2HWF - chains 1 and 2 of the 4 polymer chains in the assembly; structure by X-ray diffraction, 3.80 A resolution.

# Chain 1
Molecule: Human rhinovirus 1A coat protein (subunit VP1)
Organism: Human rhinovirus 1A
Reference sequence: P23008 (POLG_HRV1A); residues 1-287 here correspond to UniProt positions 546-832 (UniProt number = residue number + 545)
Chain sequence (287 residues; numbered 1 to 287; the number before each row is that of its first residue):
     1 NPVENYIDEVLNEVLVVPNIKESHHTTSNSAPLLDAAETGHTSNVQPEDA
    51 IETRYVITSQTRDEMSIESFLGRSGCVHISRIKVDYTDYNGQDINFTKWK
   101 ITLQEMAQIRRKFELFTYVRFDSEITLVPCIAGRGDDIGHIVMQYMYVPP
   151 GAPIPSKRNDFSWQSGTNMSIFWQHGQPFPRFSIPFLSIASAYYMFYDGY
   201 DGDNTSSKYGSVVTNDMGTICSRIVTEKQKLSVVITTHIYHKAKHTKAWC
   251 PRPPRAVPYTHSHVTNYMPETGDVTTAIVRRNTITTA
Not modelled in the structure: 1-4
Small-molecule neighbours: JEN (3-methoxy-6-[4-(3-methylphenyl)-1-piperazinyl]pyridazine): I101, T102, L103, F121, S123, I125, Y147, F182, L187, Y193, Y194, M195, N215, M217, I220, H241

# Chain 2
Molecule: Human rhinovirus 1A coat protein (subunit VP2)
Organism: Human rhinovirus 1A
Reference sequence: P23008 (POLG_HRV1A); residues 1-263 here correspond to UniProt positions 45-307 (UniProt number = residue number + 44)
Chain sequence (263 residues; each row starts with the number of its first residue):
     1 SPSVEACGYSDRIMQITRGDSTISSDDVANAVVGYGVWPHYLTPQDATAI
    51 NKPTQPDTSSNRFYTLESKHWNGSSKGWWWKLPDALKDMGIFGENMYYHF
   101 LGRSGYTVHVQCNASKFHQGTLLVAMIPEHQLASAKHGSVTAGYKLTHPG
   151 EAGRDVSQERDASLRQPSDDSWLNFDGTLLGNLLIFPHQFINLRSNNSAT
   201 LIVPYVNAVPMDSMLRHNNWCLVIIPISPLRSETTSSNIVPITVSISPMC
   251 AEFSGARAKNIKQ
Not modelled in the structure: 1-10

# Interface between chain 1 and chain 2
Contacting residue pairs (94):
  A37(1) - F190(2)
  E38(1) - A29(2)
  E38(1) - Q189(2)  hydrogen bond (backbone-side chain)
  E38(1) - F190(2)  hydrogen bond (backbone-backbone)
  E38(1) - N192(2)
  E38(1) - S195(2)  hydrogen bond
  T39(1) - A29(2)
  T39(1) - N30(2)
  T39(1) - V32(2)
  T39(1) - Q189(2)  hydrogen bond (backbone-side chain)
  G40(1) - H188(2)
  G40(1) - Q189(2)
  H41(1) - N30(2)
  H41(1) - A31(2)
  T117(1) - P128(2)
  T117(1) - E129(2)
  Y118(1) - E129(2)  hydrogen bond
  Y118(1) - V206(2)  hydrogen bond (side chain-backbone)
  Y118(1) - N207(2)
  A190(1) - A208(2)
  A190(1) - V209(2)  hydrophobic
  S191(1) - A208(2)  hydrogen bond (side chain-backbone)
  S191(1) - V209(2)
  A192(1) - A208(2)
  Y194(1) - N207(2)  hydrogen bond
  Y194(1) - A208(2)
  Y194(1) - D212(2)
  Y194(1) - H217(2)
  F196(1) - Q131(2)
  Y197(1) - E129(2)
  Y197(1) - Q131(2)  hydrogen bond (backbone-side chain)
  Y197(1) - H217(2)
  D198(1) - K81(2)  salt bridge
  D198(1) - E129(2)  hydrogen bond (backbone-side chain)
  D198(1) - H130(2)
  D198(1) - Q131(2)
  D198(1) - R216(2)
  D198(1) - H217(2)
  D198(1) - N218(2)  hydrogen bond (backbone-backbone)
  G199(1) - R216(2)
  Y200(1) - A142(2)
  Y200(1) - G143(2)  hydrogen bond (side chain-backbone)
  Y200(1) - Y144(2)  hydrophobic
  Y200(1) - T147(2)  hydrogen bond
  Y200(1) - R216(2)  hydrogen bond (backbone-backbone)
  D201(1) - R216(2)
  G202(1) - Y144(2)
  G202(1) - R216(2)
  D203(1) - Y144(2)
  D203(1) - Q263(2)  hydrogen bond (backbone-side chain)
  T205(1) - R165(2)
  S206(1) - R165(2)
  S207(1) - R165(2)  hydrogen bond (backbone-side chain)
  Y209(1) - H130(2)
  Y209(1) - Q131(2)
  Y209(1) - L132(2)  hydrogen bond (side chain-backbone)
  Y209(1) - T141(2)
  Y209(1) - A142(2)
  G210(1) - Q131(2)
  S211(1) - Q131(2)  hydrogen bond
  C250(1) - Y35(2)
  P251(1) - F186(2)
  R252(1) - P128(2)
  R252(1) - E129(2)  hydrogen bond (side chain-backbone)
  R252(1) - I185(2)
  R252(1) - F186(2)
  P253(1) - T178(2)
  P253(1) - N182(2)
  P253(1) - I185(2)
  P253(1) - F186(2)
  P254(1) - T178(2)
  R255(1) - D176(2)
  R255(1) - G177(2)
  V257(1) - L173(2)  hydrophobic
  T260(1) - G138(2)
  H261(1) - G138(2)  hydrogen bond (side chain-backbone)
  H261(1) - S139(2)  hydrogen bond (side chain-backbone)
  V264(1) - T141(2)
  T265(1) - Q131(2)
  T265(1) - L132(2)
  T265(1) - A133(2)
  T265(1) - D176(2)  hydrogen bond (side chain-backbone)
  N266(1) - A133(2)
  N266(1) - S134(2)  hydrogen bond (side chain-backbone)
  N266(1) - G138(2)  hydrogen bond (side chain-backbone)
  N266(1) - V140(2)  hydrogen bond (side chain-backbone)
  Y267(1) - S168(2)  hydrogen bond
  Y267(1) - D170(2)  hydrogen bond
  M268(1) - S134(2)
  M268(1) - A135(2)
  M268(1) - H137(2)  hydrogen bond (backbone-side chain)
  P269(1) - H137(2)
  T276(1) - W172(2)
  I278(1) - L179(2)  hydrophobic
Interface residues without a listed pair, chain 1 (44 interface residues in all): A256, E270
Interface residues without a listed pair, chain 2 (55 interface residues in all): K136, K145, H148, L183, N196, N260

# Summary
The interface between chain 1 and chain 2 involves 44 residues on one side and 55 on the other, with 28
hydrogen bonds and 1 salt bridge. Polar contacts include D198(1)-K81(2), E38(1)-Q189(2) and E38(1)-S195(2).
Ligands of chain 1: compound JEN.
Here chain 1 is Human rhinovirus 1A coat protein (subunit VP1) and chain 2 is Human rhinovirus 1A coat protein
(subunit VP2), both from Human rhinovirus 1A. Entry 2HWF (A comparison of the anti-rhinoviral drug binding
pocket in HRV14 and HRV1A) was determined by X-ray diffraction together with 2HWB, 2HWC, 2HWD and 2HWE from
the same study.
